Entry 4HO7 (X-ray diffraction, 2.60 A resolution); this record covers chains A and C of the 3 polymer chains in the assembly.

Chain A (and C):
Molecule: HslVU complex proteolytic subunit, putative
From: Trypanosoma brucei brucei
Notes: EC 3.4.25.-; chain C of this document is another copy of the same molecule, construct and numbering; everything in this record applies to it too
UniProt: Q383Q5 (Q383Q5_TRYB2); residues 1-173 here correspond to UniProt positions 20-192 (UniProt number = residue number + 19)
Sequence (179 residues; each row starts with the number of its first residue):
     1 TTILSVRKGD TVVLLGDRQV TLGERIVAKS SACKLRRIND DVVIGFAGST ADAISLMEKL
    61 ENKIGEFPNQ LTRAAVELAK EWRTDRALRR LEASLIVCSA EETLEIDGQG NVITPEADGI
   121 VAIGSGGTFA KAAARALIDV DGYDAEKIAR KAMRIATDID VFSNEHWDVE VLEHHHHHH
Disordered / not traced: 174-179
Differences from the reference sequence: conflict Glu173 (Lys192 in Q383Q5); expression tag (174-179)
Bound ions: Mg2+: Thr157, Asp160, Ser163
UniProt features mapped onto this chain:
  - active site: Thr1
Reported in the primary citation:
  - catalytic residues: Thr1 (by similarity / conservation)
  - mutagenesis - T1A: abolished catalytic activity
  - specificity-determining residues: Ile54, Met57, Thr114 (proposed by the authors, not directly observed)

How chain A and chain C interact:
Residue-residue contacts (31):
  Ala79(A) - Ala51(C)
  Lys80(A) - Ile54(C)
  Lys80(A) - Ser55(C)
  Lys80(A) - Glu58(C)  salt bridge
  Arg83(A) - Ala51(C)
  Arg83(A) - Asp52(C)  salt bridge
  Arg83(A) - Arg90(C)
  Arg83(A) - Leu91(C)
  Thr84(A) - Ala87(C)
  Thr84(A) - Arg90(C)
  Arg86(A) - Arg86(C)
  Arg86(A) - Arg90(C)
  Arg89(A) - Arg90(C)  hydrogen bond (side chain-backbone)
  Arg89(A) - Leu91(C)
  Asp107(A) - Leu22(C)
  Gln109(A) - Ser49(C)  hydrogen bond (backbone-side chain)
  Gln109(A) - Asp52(C)
  Gly110(A) - Ser49(C)
  Gly110(A) - Thr50(C)  hydrogen bond (backbone-backbone)
  Gly110(A) - Ala51(C)  hydrogen bond (backbone-backbone)
  Asn111(A) - Leu22(C)
  Asn111(A) - Ser49(C)
  Val112(A) - Thr50(C)
  Ile113(A) - Ala28(C)  hydrophobic
  Thr114(A) - Lys29(C)  hydrogen bond (backbone-side chain)
  Pro115(A) - Lys29(C)  hydrogen bond (backbone-side chain)
  Glu116(A) - Lys29(C)
  Glu116(A) - Ser30(C)  hydrogen bond (side chain-backbone)
  Glu116(A) - Ser31(C)  hydrogen bond
  Thr128(A) - Ile26(C)
  Lys131(A) - Ala28(C)
Other interface residues (no listed pair), chain A (19 interface residues in all): Val76, Glu105
Other interface residues (no listed pair), chain C (19 interface residues in all): Val20, Val27

In short:
The chain A/chain C interface involves 19 residues from each chain; the contacts include 8 hydrogen bonds and
2 salt bridges. Polar pairs include Lys80(A)-Glu58(C), Arg83(A)-Asp52(C) and Arg89(A)-Arg90(C). From UniProt:
active-site residue Thr1(A) on chain A. From the paper: the catalytic residue Thr1(A); T1A of chain A
abolishes catalytic activity.
Chain A and chain C are both HslVU complex proteolytic subunit, putative (Trypanosoma brucei brucei); the
structure, Crystal structure of eukaryotic HslV from Trypanosoma brucei, was determined by X-ray diffraction
together with 4HNZ from the same study.
